6WNQ - chains I and Q of the 22 polymer chains in the assembly; structure by electron microscopy, 3.40 A resolution.

Chain I (and Q):
Name: ATP synthase subunit c
Notes: chain Q of this document is another copy of the same molecule, construct and numbering; everything in this record applies to it too
UniProt: F4TL55 (F4TL55_ECOLX); residues 1-79 here = UniProt positions 1-79
Sequence (79 residues; numbered 1 to 79; the number before each row is that of its first residue):
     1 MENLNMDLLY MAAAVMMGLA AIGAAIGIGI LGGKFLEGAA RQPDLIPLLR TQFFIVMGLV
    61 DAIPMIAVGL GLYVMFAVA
Disordered / not traced: 1-2
Reported in the primary citation:
  - catalytic residues: Asp61 (citing earlier work)

How chain I and chain Q interact:
Residue-residue contacts (55; chain I residue first):
  Leu4(I) - Leu4(Q)  hydrophobic
  Asn5(I) - Leu4(Q)
  Asn5(I) - Asp7(Q)
  Leu8(I) - Leu4(Q)  hydrophobic
  Leu8(I) - Asp7(Q)
  Leu9(I) - Asp7(Q)
  Leu9(I) - Tyr10(Q)  hydrophobic
  Met11(I) - Met11(Q)  hydrophobic
  Ala12(I) - Met11(Q)  hydrophobic
  Ala12(I) - Ala14(Q)
  Met16(I) - Ala14(Q)  hydrophobic
  Met16(I) - Met17(Q)  hydrophobic
  Met16(I) - Gly18(Q)
  Leu19(I) - Gly18(Q)
  Leu19(I) - Leu19(Q)
  Leu19(I) - Ile22(Q)
  Ala20(I) - Ala21(Q)  hydrophobic
  Ile22(I) - Ile22(Q)  hydrophobic
  Gly23(I) - Ala25(Q)
  Gly23(I) - Ile26(Q)
  Ala24(I) - Ala25(Q)
  Ile26(I) - Ile26(Q)  hydrophobic
  Gly27(I) - Ala25(Q)
  Gly27(I) - Ile26(Q)
  Gly27(I) - Gly29(Q)
  Ile30(I) - Gly29(Q)
  Leu31(I) - Gly29(Q)
  Leu31(I) - Gly32(Q)
  Leu31(I) - Gly33(Q)
  Leu31(I) - Leu36(Q)  hydrophobic
  Lys34(I) - Gly33(Q)
  Phe35(I) - Leu36(Q)  hydrophobic
  Gly38(I) - Glu37(Q)
  Arg41(I) - Glu37(Q)  salt bridge
  Arg41(I) - Arg41(Q)
  Gln42(I) - Ala40(Q)  hydrogen bond (side chain-backbone)
  Leu48(I) - Ile46(Q)  hydrophobic
  Leu49(I) - Ala40(Q)  hydrophobic
  Gln52(I) - Leu36(Q)
  Phe53(I) - Leu36(Q)
  Val56(I) - Phe35(Q)  hydrophobic
  Val56(I) - Phe53(Q)  hydrophobic
  Leu59(I) - Ile28(Q)
  Leu59(I) - Met57(Q)  hydrophobic
  Val60(I) - Ile28(Q)  hydrophobic
  Ile63(I) - Ala20(Q)
  Ile63(I) - Ala21(Q)
  Ile63(I) - Ala24(Q)  hydrophobic
  Ile63(I) - Pro64(Q)  hydrophobic
  Ile63(I) - Val68(Q)  hydrophobic
  Pro64(I) - Ala21(Q)
  Pro64(I) - Ala25(Q)  hydrophobic
  Leu70(I) - Met17(Q)  hydrophobic
  Leu70(I) - Met75(Q)  hydrophobic
  Tyr73(I) - Phe76(Q)
Interface residues without a listed pair, chain I (39 interface residues in all): Val15, Glu37, Leu45, Ile66, Ala67, Val74, Val78
Interface residues without a listed pair, chain Q (33 interface residues in all): Val15, Ile30, Lys34

In short:
The interface between chain I and chain Q involves 39 residues on one side and 33 on the other; the contacts
include 1 hydrogen bond and 1 salt bridge. Polar pairs include Arg41(I)-Glu37(Q) and Gln42(I)-Ala40(Q). The
paper reports the catalytic residue Asp61(I).
Chain I and chain Q are both ATP synthase subunit c; the structure, E. coli ATP Synthase State 2a, was
determined by electron microscopy (same publication as 6OQR, 6OQS, 6OQT, 6OQU, 6OQV, 6OQW and 3 further
entries).
